8SMK - chains A and E of the 6 polymer chains in the assembly; structure by electron microscopy, 3.50 A resolution.

# Chain A
Name: Protein-arginine deiminase type-4
From: Homo sapiens
Notes: EC 3.5.3.15
UniProtKB: Q9UM07 (PADI4_HUMAN); residues 2-663 here = UniProt positions 2-663
Chain sequence (695 residues; row label = number of the first residue in the row; numbers below 1 keep their minus sign (His-31 is residue -31)):
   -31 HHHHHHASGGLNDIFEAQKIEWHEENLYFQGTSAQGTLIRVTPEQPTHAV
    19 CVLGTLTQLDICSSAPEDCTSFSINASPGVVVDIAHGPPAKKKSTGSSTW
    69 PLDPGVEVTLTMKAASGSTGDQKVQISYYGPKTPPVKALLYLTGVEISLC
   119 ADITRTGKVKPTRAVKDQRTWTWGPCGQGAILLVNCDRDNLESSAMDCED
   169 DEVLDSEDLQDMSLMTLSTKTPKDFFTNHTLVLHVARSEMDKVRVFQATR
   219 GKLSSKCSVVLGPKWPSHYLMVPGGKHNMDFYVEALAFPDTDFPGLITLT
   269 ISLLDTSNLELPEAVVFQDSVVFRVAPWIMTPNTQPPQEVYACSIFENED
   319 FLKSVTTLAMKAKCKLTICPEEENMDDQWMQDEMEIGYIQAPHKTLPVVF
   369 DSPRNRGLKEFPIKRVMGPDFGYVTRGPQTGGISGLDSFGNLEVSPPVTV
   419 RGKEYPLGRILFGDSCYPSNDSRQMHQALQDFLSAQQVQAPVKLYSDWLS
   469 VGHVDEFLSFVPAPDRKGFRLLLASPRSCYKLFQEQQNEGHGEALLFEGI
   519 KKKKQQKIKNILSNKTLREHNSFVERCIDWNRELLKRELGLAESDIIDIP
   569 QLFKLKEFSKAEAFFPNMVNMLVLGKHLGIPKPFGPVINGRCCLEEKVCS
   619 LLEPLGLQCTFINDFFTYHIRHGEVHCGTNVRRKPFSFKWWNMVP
Not modelled in the structure: -31 to 3, 34-38, 54-74, 97-104, 129-136, 311-318, 337-348, 371-383, 396-403, 514-524, 635-645
Construct notes: expression tag (-31 to 1); variant Ala82 (Val in Q9UM07)
Ion coordination: Ca2+ site 1: Asn153, Asp155, Asp157, Asp165, Asp176; Ca2+ site 2: Asp155, Asp157, Asp179, Pro387, Asp388; Ca2+ site 3: Asp165, Asp168, Glu170; Ca2+ site 4: Glu353, Phe407, Leu410, Glu411
Reported in the primary citation:
  - self-association interface (contacts with another copy of this molecule): Arg8, Tyr435
  - mutagenesis - R8E, R8E/Y435A, Y435A: abolished catalytic activity
  - mutagenesis - N438A, N438R: unchanged catalytic activity
  - mutagenesis - R8E, R8E/Y435A (160-fold), Y435A: decreased binding to hA362
  - contacts within the chain: Arg441-Asp465 (salt bridge)
  - self-association interface (contacts with another copy of this molecule): Phe541, Trp548 (from molecular simulation)

# Chain E
Name: Activating Fab 362 heavy chain
From: Homo sapiens
Notes: antibody fragment or engineered binder
Chain sequence (229 residues; row label = number of the first residue in the row):
     1 EVQLVESGGGLVQPGGSLRLSCAASGFNVSYYSIHWVRQAPGKGLEWVAS
    51 ISPYYGSTYYADSVKGRFTISADTSKNTAYLQMNSLRAEDTAVYYCARHP
   101 YRKGYSGLDYWGQGTLVTVSSASTKGPSVFPLAPSSKSTSGGTAALGCLV
   151 KDYFPEPVTVSWNSGALTSGVHTFPAVLQSSGLYSLSSVVTVPSSSLGTQ
   201 TYICNVNHKPSNTKVDKKVEPKSCDKTHT
Not modelled in the structure: 222-229
Disulfide bonds: Cys148-Cys204

# Chain A / chain E interface
Pairs across the interface (6):
  Tyr435(A) - Tyr54(E)  hydrogen bond
  Ser437(A) - Tyr54(E)
  Asn438(A) - Pro53(E)  hydrogen bond (side chain-backbone)
  Asn438(A) - Tyr54(E)  hydrogen bond (backbone-backbone)
  Asn438(A) - Tyr55(E)
  Asn438(A) - Gly56(E)
Other interface residues (no listed pair), chain A (5 interface residues in all): Asp439, Ser577
Other interface residues (no listed pair), chain E (5 interface residues in all): Tyr31

# Overview
Chain A and chain E each contribute 5 residues to their interface, with 3 hydrogen bonds. Among the polar
pairs are Tyr435(A)-Tyr54(E), Asn438(A)-Pro53(E) and Asn438(A)-Tyr54(E). The paper reports that R8E, R8E/Y435A
and Y435A of chain A abolish catalytic activity; a self-association interface involving Arg8(A), Tyr435(A) and
Phe541(A) among others; 5 substitutions were tested in all.
Here chain A is Protein-arginine deiminase type-4 and chain E is Activating Fab 362 heavy chain, both from
Homo sapiens. Entry 8SMK (hPAD4 bound to Activating Fab hA362) was determined by electron microscopy,
deposited together with 8SML.
